Entry 6U9H (electron microscopy, 3.80 A resolution); this record covers chains F and R of the 16 polymer chains in the assembly.

[Chain F (and R)]
Molecule: Acetolactate synthase small subunit 2, chloroplastic
Organism: Arabidopsis thaliana
Notes: chain R of this document is another copy of the same molecule, construct and numbering; everything in this record applies to it too
Reference sequence: Q93YZ7 (ILVH2_ARATH); residue numbers follow UniProt; this construct covers 1-491
Chain sequence (491 residues; numbered 1 to 491; the number before each row is that of its first residue):
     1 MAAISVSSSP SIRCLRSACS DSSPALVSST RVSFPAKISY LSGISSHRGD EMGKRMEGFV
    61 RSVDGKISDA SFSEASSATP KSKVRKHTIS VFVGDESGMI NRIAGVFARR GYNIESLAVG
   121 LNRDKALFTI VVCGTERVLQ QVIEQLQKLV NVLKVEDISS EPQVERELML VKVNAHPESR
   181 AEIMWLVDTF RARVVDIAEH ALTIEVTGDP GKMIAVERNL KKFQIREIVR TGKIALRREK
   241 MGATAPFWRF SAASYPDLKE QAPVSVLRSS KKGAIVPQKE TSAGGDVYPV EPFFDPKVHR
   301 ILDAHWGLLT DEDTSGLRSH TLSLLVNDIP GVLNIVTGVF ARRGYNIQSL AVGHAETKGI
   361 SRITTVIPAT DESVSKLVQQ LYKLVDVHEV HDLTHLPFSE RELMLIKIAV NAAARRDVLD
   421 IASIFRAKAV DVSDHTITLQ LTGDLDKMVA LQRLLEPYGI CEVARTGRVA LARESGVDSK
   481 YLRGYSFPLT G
Disordered / not traced: 1-86, 242-491

[Interface between chain F and chain R]
Contacting residue pairs (11; chain F residue first):
  Arg180(F) with Leu186(R); Asn219(R); Phe223(R)
  Met184(F) with Glu182(R); Trp185(R), hydrogen bond (backbone-side chain); Leu186(R), hydrophobic
  Val187(F) with Trp185(R), hydrophobic
  Val194(F) with Trp185(R), hydrophobic
  Ile197(F) with Thr189(R)
  Glu199(F) with Lys222(R)
  Leu202(F) with Trp185(R), hydrophobic
Also at the interface, not in a pair above, chain F (8 interface residues in all): Ala198

[Overview]
Chain F and chain R form an interface of 8 and 7 residues respectively; the contacts include 1 hydrogen bond.
The hydrogen-bonded pair is Met184(F)-Trp185(R).
Both chains are Acetolactate synthase small subunit 2, chloroplastic (Arabidopsis thaliana). Entry 6U9H
(Arabidopsis thaliana acetohydroxyacid synthase complex) was determined by electron microscopy together with
6U9D, 6VZ8 and 6WO1 from the same study.
